8XI5 - chains H and K of the 20 polymer chains in the assembly; structure by electron microscopy, 3.40 A resolution.

# Chain H (and K)
Name: Spike glycoprotein E2
Organism: Eastern equine encephalitis virus
Notes: chain K of this document is another copy of the same molecule, construct and numbering; everything in this record applies to it too
Reference sequence: Q4QXJ7 (POLS_EEEVF); residues 1-420 here correspond to UniProt positions 325-744 (UniProt number = residue number + 324)
Chain sequence (420 residues; numbered 1 to 420; the number before each row is that of its first residue):
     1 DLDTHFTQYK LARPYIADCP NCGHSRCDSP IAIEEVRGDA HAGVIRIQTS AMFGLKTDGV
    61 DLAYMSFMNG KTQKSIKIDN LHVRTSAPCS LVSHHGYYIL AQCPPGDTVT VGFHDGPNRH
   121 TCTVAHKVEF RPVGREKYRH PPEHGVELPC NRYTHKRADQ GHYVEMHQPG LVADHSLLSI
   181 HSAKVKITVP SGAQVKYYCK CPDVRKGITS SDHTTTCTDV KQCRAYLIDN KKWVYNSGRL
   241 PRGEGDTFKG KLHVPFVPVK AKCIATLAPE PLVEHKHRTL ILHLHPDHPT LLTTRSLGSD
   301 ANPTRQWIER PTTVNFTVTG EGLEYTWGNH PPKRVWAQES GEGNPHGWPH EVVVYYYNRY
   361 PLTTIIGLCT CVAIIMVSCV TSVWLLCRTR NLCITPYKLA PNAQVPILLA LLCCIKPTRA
Construct notes: conflict K206 (Glu530 in Q4QXJ7)
Cystine bridges: C19-C122, C22-C27, C89-C103, C150-C263, C199-C223, C201-C217, C393-C414
From the paper describing this entry:
  - mutagenesis - K156A: abolished binding to LA5-Fc
  - mutagenesis - K206A: decreased binding to LA3-5-Fc
  - mutagenesis - K206E (KD of 167.0 nM): decreased binding to LA1-8-Fc
  - mutagenesis - K206E: decreased binding to VLDLR
  - mutagenesis - K231A: decreased binding to LA1-2-Fc

# Interface between chain H and chain K
Residue-residue contacts - 12 pairs, chain H then chain K:
  G23(H) - S90(K)
  H24(H) - V92(K)
  H24(H) - H155(K)  hydrogen bond
  R26(H) - E143(K)
  R84(H) - P88(K)
  S86(H) - S86(K)
  S86(H) - A87(K)
  D107(H) - R139(K)  salt bridge
  T108(H) - H140(K)
  T123(H) - H140(K)
  A125(H) - H140(K)
  R239(H) - E143(K)  salt bridge
Also at the interface, not in a pair above, chain H (11 interface residues in all): V124
Also at the interface, not in a pair above, chain K (12 interface residues in all): L91, P141, I264

# In short
The interface between chain H and chain K involves 11 residues on one side and 12 on the other, with 1
hydrogen bond and 2 salt bridges. Among the polar pairs are D107(H)-R139(K), R239(H)-E143(K) and
H24(H)-H155(K). The paper reports that K156A of chain H abolishes binding to LA5-Fc; K206A of chain H reduces
binding to LA3-5-Fc; 4 substitutions were tested in all.
Both chains are Spike glycoprotein E2 (Eastern equine encephalitis virus). Entry 8XI5 (Structure of Eastern
Equine Encephalitis VLP in complex with the receptor VLDLR LA3-5) was determined by electron microscopy,
deposited together with 8YS4.
